7UUU - chain A; structure by X-ray diffraction, 1.52 A resolution.

Chain A:
Molecule: Bromodomain testis-specific protein
Organism: Homo sapiens
UniProtKB: Q58F21 (BRDT_HUMAN); residue numbers follow UniProt; this construct covers 29-137
Amino-acid sequence (113 residues; row label = number of the first residue in the row):
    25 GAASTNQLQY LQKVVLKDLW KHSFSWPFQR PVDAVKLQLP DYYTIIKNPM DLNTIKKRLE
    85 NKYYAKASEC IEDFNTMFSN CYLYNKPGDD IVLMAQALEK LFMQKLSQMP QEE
Sequence notes: expression tag (25-28)
Swiss-Prot annotation at these positions:
  - binding site (JQ1): Asn109
  - site (Histone H4K5ac binding): Asn109, Asp114
  - natural variant: Ala89 (A89V: In a gastric adenocarcinoma sample)
Residues lining bound ligands: OFR (prop-2-en-1-yl (5S)-1-ethyl-7-methyl-5-(4-methylphenyl)-2,4-dioxo-1,2,3,4,5,8-hexahydropyrido[2,3-d]pyrimidine-6-carboxylate): Trp50, Pro51, Phe52, Val56, Lys60, Leu61, Gln62, Leu63, Tyr66, Tyr108, Asn109, Asp114, Ile115, Met118
What the authors report for this chain:
  - conformationally variable residues (side-chain flip): Arg54

In short:
Ligands of chain A: compound OFR. From UniProt: JQ1-binding residue Asn109. The paper reports conformational
variability at Arg54.
Chain A is Bromodomain testis-specific protein (Homo sapiens); the structure, First bromodomain of BRDT
liganded with compound 2c, was determined by X-ray diffraction, deposited together with 7UTY.
